Entry 4BH0 (X-ray diffraction, 2.36 A resolution); this record covers chains B and C of the 6 polymer chains in the assembly.

== Chain B ==
Protein: Hemagglutinin
Source organism: Influenza virus
Notes: fragment: ha2 of trypsin released ectodomain, residues 347-512
UniProt: Q207Z6 (Q207Z6_9INFA); residues 1-166 here correspond to UniProt positions 347-512 (UniProt number = residue number + 346)
Sequence (166 residues; each row starts with the number of its first residue):
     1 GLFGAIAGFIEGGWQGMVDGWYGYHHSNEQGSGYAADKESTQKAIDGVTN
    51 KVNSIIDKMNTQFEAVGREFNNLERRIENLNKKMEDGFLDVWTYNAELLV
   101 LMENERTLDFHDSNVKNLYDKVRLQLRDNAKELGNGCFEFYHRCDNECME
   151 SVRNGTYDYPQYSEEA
Disordered / not traced: 1-9, 156-166
Cystine bridges: Cys144-Cys148

== Chain C ==
Protein: Hemagglutinin
Source organism: Influenza virus
Notes: fragment: ha1 of trypsin released ectodomain, residues 17-338
UniProt: Q207Z6 (Q207Z6_9INFA); residues 1-322 here correspond to UniProt positions 17-338 (UniProt number = residue number + 16)
Sequence (327 residues; numbered 0 to 326; the number before each row is that of its first residue; numbering starts at 0):
     0 PDQICIGYHANNSTEQVDTIMEKNVTVTHAQDILEKTHNGKLCDLDGVKP
    50 LILRDCSVAGWLLGNPMCDEFLNVPEWSYIVEKINPANDLCYPGNFNDYE
   100 ELKHLLSRINHFEKIQIIPKSSWSDHEASAGVSSACPYQGRSSFFRNVVW
   150 LIKKDNAYPTIKRSYNNTNQEDLLVLWGIHHPNDAAEQTRLYQNPTTYIS
   200 VGTSTLNQRLVPKIATRSKVNGQSGRMEFFWTILKPNDAINFESNGNFIA
   250 PENAYKIVKKGDSTIMKSELEYGNCNTKCQTPIGAINSSMPFHNIHPLTI
   300 GECPKYVKSSRLVLATGLRNSPQRETR
Disordered / not traced: 0, 320-326
Cystine bridges: Cys42-Cys274, Cys55-Cys67, Cys90-Cys135, Cys278-Cys302
Glycans and other covalent adducts: N-acetylglucosamine (NAG) linked to Asn165
Construct notes: expression tag (0, 323-326)

== Chain B / chain C interface ==
Residue-residue contacts - 11 pairs, chain B then chain C:
  Leu73(B) - Asp97(C)
  Leu73(B) - Glu100(C)
  Glu74(B) - Glu100(C)
  Arg75(B) - Glu100(C)  hydrogen bond (backbone-side chain)
  Arg75(B) - His103(C)
  Arg75(B) - Leu104(C)
  Arg76(B) - Glu99(C)
  Arg76(B) - Glu100(C)  salt bridge
  Arg76(B) - His103(C)
  Asn79(B) - His103(C)
  Asn79(B) - Arg107(C)
Also at the interface, not in a pair above, chain B (6 interface residues in all): Asn72
Also at the interface, not in a pair above, chain C (7 interface residues in all): Trp230

== In short ==
6 residues of chain B and 7 residues of chain C are in contact, with 1 hydrogen bond and 1 salt bridge. Polar
pairs include Arg76(B)-Glu100(C) and Arg75(B)-Glu100(C). N-acetylglucosamine is covalently linked to
Asn165(C).
Here chain B is Hemagglutinin and chain C is Hemagglutinin, both from Influenza virus. Entry 4BH0 (H5 (tyTy)
Influenza Virus Haemagglutinin in Complex with Human Receptor Analogue 6'-SLN) was determined by X-ray
diffraction (same publication as 4BGW, 4BGX, 4BGY, 4BGZ, 4BH1, 4BH2, 4BH3 and 4BH4).
